PDB entry 6BDB | X-ray diffraction, 1.50 A resolution | chains A and B of the 3 polymer chains in the assembly

[Chain A]
Protein: Ribosomal protein 3/homing endonuclease-like protein fusion
From: Ophiostoma novo-ulmi subsp. americana
UniProt: Q4VWW5 (Q4VWW5_OPHNO); residues 1-303 here correspond to UniProt positions 413-715 (UniProt number = residue number + 412)
Amino-acid sequence (307 residues; numbered -3 to 303; the number before each row is that of its first residue; numbers below 1 keep their minus sign (Gly-3 is residue -3)):
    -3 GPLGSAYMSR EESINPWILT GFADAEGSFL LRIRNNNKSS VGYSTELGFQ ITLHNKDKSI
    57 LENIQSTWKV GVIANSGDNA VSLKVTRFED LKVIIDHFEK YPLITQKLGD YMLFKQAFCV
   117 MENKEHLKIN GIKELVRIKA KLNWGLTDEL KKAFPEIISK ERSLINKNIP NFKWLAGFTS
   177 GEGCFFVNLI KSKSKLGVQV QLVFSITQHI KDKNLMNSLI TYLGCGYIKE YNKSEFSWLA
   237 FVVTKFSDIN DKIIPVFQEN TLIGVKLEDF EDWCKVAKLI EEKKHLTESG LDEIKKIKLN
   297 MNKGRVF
Unresolved in the structure: -3 to 6, 156-157
Construct notes: expression tag (-3 to 0); conflict Glu7 (Arg419 in Q4VWW5); engineered mutation Tyr227 (Lys639 in Q4VWW5), Ala236 (Asp648 in Q4VWW5)

[Chain B]
Molecule: 26-nt DNA strand
Sequence (26 nucleotides; each row starts with the number of its first residue):
     1 CTTTCCACTT ATTCGACCTT TTACCC

[How chain A and chain B interact]
Pairs across the interface (52):
  Arg28(A) with DC5(B), base contact
  Lys34(A) with DC1(B), sugar contact; DT2(B), base contact
  Ser35(A) with DT2(B), hydrogen bond to the phosphate
  Ser36(A) with DC1(B), hydrogen bond to the phosphate; DT2(B), hydrogen bond to the phosphate
  Ser40(A) with DT3(B), base contact
  Thr41(A) with DT4(B), base contact
  Glu42(A) with DT4(B), base contact; DC5(B), hydrogen bond to the base
  Val68(A) with DC5(B), phosphate contact; DC6(B), phosphate contact
  Asn71(A) with DC8(B), base contact
  Ser72(A) with DC8(B), base contact; DT9(B), hydrogen bond to the base
  Gly73(A) with DT9(B), base contact
  Thr82(A) with DT4(B), phosphate contact
  Arg83(A) with DT4(B), hydrogen bond to the phosphate; DC5(B), salt bridge to the phosphate
  Phe84(A) with DT4(B), hydrogen bond to the phosphate
  His122(A) with DT3(B), salt bridge to the phosphate
  Gly177(A) with DG15(B), phosphate contact
  Glu178(A) with DC14(B), phosphate contact; DG15(B), phosphate contact
  Gly179(A) with DG15(B), sugar contact; DA16(B), phosphate contact
  Cys180(A) with DG15(B), sugar contact; DA16(B), phosphate contact
  Phe182(A) with DC17(B), phosphate contact; DC18(B), phosphate contact
  Asn184(A) with DC18(B), base contact; DT19(B), hydrogen bond to the base
  Ile186(A) with DT20(B), base contact
  Lys187(A) with DT19(B), phosphate contact
  Thr203(A) with DC14(B), phosphate contact; DG15(B), hydrogen bond to the phosphate
  Gln204(A) with DC14(B), phosphate contact
  His205(A) with DC14(B), hydrogen bond to the phosphate
  Glu231(A) with DT13(B), base contact; DC14(B), hydrogen bond to the base
  Phe232(A) with DT13(B), sugar contact; DC14(B), phosphate contact
  Trp234(A) with DC14(B), base contact; DG15(B), base contact
  Lys262(A) with DG15(B), phosphate contact; DA16(B), salt bridge to the phosphate
  Lys294(A) with DC18(B), salt bridge to the phosphate
  Met297(A) with DC17(B), phosphate contact
  Asn298(A) with DA16(B), phosphate contact; DC17(B), hydrogen bond to the phosphate
  Lys299(A) with DA16(B), phosphate contact; DC17(B), hydrogen bond to the phosphate
Also at the interface, not in a pair above, chain A (46 interface residues in all): Arg30, Asn32, Val37, Ala70, Lys80, Lys120, Leu123, Trp140, Phe181, Leu185, Tyr227, Gly300
Also at the interface, not in a pair above, chain B (19 interface residues in all): DA7, DA11, DT12

[In short]
Chain A and chain B form an interface of 46 and 19 residues respectively, with 13 hydrogen bonds and 4 salt
bridges. Polar pairs include Glu42(A)-DC5(B), Ser72(A)-DT9(B) and Asn184(A)-DT19(B).
Chain A is Ribosomal protein 3/homing endonuclease-like protein fusion (Ophiostoma novo-ulmi subsp. americana)
and chain B is a 26-nt DNA strand; the structure, I-OnuI K227Y, D236A bound to A3G substrate (pre-cleavage
complex), was determined by X-ray diffraction.
